Entry 8OZF (electron microscopy, 3.73 A resolution); this record covers chains C and H of the 16 polymer chains in the assembly.

== Chain C (and H) ==
Protein: TIR domain-containing protein
From: Maribacter polysiphoniae
Notes: chain H of this document is another copy of the same molecule, construct and numbering; everything in this record applies to it too
UniProt: A0A316E683 (A0A316E683_9FLAO); numbering as in UniProt (aligned over 1-452)
Amino-acid sequence (452 residues; numbered 1 to 452; the number before each row is that of its first residue):
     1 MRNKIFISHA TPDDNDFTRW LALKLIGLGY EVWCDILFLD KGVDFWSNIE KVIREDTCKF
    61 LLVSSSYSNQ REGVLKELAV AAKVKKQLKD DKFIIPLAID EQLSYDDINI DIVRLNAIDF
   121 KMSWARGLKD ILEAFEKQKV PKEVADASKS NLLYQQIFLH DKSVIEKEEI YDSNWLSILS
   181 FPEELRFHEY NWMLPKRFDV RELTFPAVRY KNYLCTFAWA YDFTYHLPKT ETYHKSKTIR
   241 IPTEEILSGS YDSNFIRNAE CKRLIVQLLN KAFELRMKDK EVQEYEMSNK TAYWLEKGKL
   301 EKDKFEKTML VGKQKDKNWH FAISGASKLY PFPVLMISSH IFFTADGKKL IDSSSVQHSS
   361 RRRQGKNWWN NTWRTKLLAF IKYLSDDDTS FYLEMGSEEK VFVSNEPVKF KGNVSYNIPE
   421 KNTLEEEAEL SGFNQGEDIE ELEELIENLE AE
Unresolved in the structure: 419-452
Small-molecule neighbours: Adenosine-5-Diphosphoribose (AR6; [(2R,3S,4R,5R)-5-(6-aminopurin-9-yl)-3,4-dihydroxy-oxolan-2-yl]methyl [hydroxy-[[(2R,3S,4R,5S)-3,4,5-trihydroxyoxolan-2-yl]methoxy]phosphoryl] hydrogen phosphate): H9, T11, P12, D35, F45, W46, I49, R71, G73, V74, E77
From the paper describing this entry:
  - binding site for Adenosine-5-Diphosphoribose: F45, Y105
  - catalytic residues: E77 (citing earlier work)

== Chain C / chain H interface ==
Pairs across the interface - 15 pairs, chain C then chain H:
  W46(C) with I110(H), hydrophobic
  E50(C) with I108(H); N109(H), hydrogen bond; I110(H)
  R54(C) with D106(H); D107(H); I108(H), hydrogen bond (side chain-backbone)
  L75(C) with R114(H)
  K76(C) with D111(H); R114(H)
  A79(C) with V113(H), hydrophobic
  V80(C) with I110(H), hydrophobic
  K83(C) with Y105(H); D106(H); V113(H)
Other interface residues (no listed pair), chain C (12 interface residues in all): D44, E72, K86, Q87
Other interface residues (no listed pair), chain H (11 interface residues in all): L75, K86

== Overview ==
The interface between chain C and chain H involves 12 residues on one side and 11 on the other; the contacts
include 2 hydrogen bonds. Among the polar pairs are E50(C)-N109(H) and R54(C)-I108(H). Bound to chain C:
Adenosine-5-Diphosphoribose. From the paper: the catalytic residue E77(C); a binding site for
Adenosine-5-Diphosphoribose at F45(C) and Y105(C).
Chain C and chain H are both TIR domain-containing protein (Maribacter polysiphoniae); the structure, cryoEM
structure of SPARTA complex Tetramer Post-NAD cleavage-2, was determined by electron microscopy together with
8OZ6, 8OZC, 8OZD, 8OZE, 8OZG and 8OZI from the same study.
